PDB entry 5H9V | X-ray diffraction, 2.75 A resolution | chain A

# Chain A
Protein: Ribonuclease ZC3H12A
Source organism: Mus musculus
Notes: EC 3.1.-.-; fragment: PIN domain
UniProtKB: Q5D1E7 (ZC12A_MOUSE); numbering as in UniProt (aligned over 134-339)
Sequence (210 residues; each row starts with the number of its first residue):
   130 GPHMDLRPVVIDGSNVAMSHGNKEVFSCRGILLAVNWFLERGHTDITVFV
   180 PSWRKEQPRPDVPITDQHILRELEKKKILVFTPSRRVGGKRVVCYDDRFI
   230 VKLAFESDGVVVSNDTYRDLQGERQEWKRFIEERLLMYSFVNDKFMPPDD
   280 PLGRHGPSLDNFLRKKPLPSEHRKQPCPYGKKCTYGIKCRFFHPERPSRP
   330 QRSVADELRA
Not modelled in the structure: 130-133, 295-339
Modified / non-standard residues: Mse133 (selenomethionine); Mse147, Mse266, Mse275 (selenomethionine; parent Met)
Construct notes: expression tag (130-133)
Ion coordination: Na+: Ala146, Mse147, His149, Asn151, Val154
UniProt features mapped onto this chain:
  - zinc finger: His301 to Glu324 (C3H1-type)
  - region: Arg214 to Arg220 (RNA binding)
  - binding site (Mg(2+)): Asp226
What the authors report for this chain:
  - catalytic residues: Asp225, Asp226, Asp244
  - mutagenesis - D226N/D244N: abolished catalytic activity
  - self-association interface (contacts with another copy of this molecule): Pro212, Arg214, Asp278
  - mutagenesis - P212A, R214A, D278R: abolished catalytic activity on IL-6 mRNA
  - mutagenesis - W182A, R183A, K219A, R247A: decreased catalytic activity on IL-6 mRNA
  - mutagenesis - W182A, R183A, R214A: decreased catalytic activity on Regnase-1 mRNA
  - mutagenesis - K152A, R158A, R188A, R200A, K204A, K206A, K257A, R258A: unchanged catalytic activity
  - mutagenesis - R215E: unchanged binding to monomer/dimer equilibrium
  - mutagenesis - K184A, R215A, R220A: decreased catalytic activity on both target mRNAs

# Overview
Ala146, Mse147, His149, Asn151 and Val154 form the Na+ site. UniProt lists Mg2+-binding residue Asp226. The
paper reports catalytic residues Asp225, Asp226 and Asp244; W182A, R183A and K219A, among others, reduce
catalytic activity on IL-6 mRNA; 20 substitutions were tested in all.
Chain A is Ribonuclease ZC3H12A (Mus musculus); the structure, Crystal structure of Regnase PIN domain, form
I, was determined by X-ray diffraction (same publication as 5H9W).
